Entry 8EG8 (electron microscopy, 3.30 A resolution); this record covers chains I and J of the 8 polymer chains in the assembly.

[Chain I]
Molecule: DNA-directed RNA polymerase subunit beta
Source organism: Escherichia coli
Notes: EC 2.7.7.6
UniProtKB: P0A8V4 (RPOB_ECO57); residues 1-1342 here = UniProt positions 1-1342
Amino-acid sequence (1342 residues; numbered 1 to 1342; the number before each row is that of its first residue):
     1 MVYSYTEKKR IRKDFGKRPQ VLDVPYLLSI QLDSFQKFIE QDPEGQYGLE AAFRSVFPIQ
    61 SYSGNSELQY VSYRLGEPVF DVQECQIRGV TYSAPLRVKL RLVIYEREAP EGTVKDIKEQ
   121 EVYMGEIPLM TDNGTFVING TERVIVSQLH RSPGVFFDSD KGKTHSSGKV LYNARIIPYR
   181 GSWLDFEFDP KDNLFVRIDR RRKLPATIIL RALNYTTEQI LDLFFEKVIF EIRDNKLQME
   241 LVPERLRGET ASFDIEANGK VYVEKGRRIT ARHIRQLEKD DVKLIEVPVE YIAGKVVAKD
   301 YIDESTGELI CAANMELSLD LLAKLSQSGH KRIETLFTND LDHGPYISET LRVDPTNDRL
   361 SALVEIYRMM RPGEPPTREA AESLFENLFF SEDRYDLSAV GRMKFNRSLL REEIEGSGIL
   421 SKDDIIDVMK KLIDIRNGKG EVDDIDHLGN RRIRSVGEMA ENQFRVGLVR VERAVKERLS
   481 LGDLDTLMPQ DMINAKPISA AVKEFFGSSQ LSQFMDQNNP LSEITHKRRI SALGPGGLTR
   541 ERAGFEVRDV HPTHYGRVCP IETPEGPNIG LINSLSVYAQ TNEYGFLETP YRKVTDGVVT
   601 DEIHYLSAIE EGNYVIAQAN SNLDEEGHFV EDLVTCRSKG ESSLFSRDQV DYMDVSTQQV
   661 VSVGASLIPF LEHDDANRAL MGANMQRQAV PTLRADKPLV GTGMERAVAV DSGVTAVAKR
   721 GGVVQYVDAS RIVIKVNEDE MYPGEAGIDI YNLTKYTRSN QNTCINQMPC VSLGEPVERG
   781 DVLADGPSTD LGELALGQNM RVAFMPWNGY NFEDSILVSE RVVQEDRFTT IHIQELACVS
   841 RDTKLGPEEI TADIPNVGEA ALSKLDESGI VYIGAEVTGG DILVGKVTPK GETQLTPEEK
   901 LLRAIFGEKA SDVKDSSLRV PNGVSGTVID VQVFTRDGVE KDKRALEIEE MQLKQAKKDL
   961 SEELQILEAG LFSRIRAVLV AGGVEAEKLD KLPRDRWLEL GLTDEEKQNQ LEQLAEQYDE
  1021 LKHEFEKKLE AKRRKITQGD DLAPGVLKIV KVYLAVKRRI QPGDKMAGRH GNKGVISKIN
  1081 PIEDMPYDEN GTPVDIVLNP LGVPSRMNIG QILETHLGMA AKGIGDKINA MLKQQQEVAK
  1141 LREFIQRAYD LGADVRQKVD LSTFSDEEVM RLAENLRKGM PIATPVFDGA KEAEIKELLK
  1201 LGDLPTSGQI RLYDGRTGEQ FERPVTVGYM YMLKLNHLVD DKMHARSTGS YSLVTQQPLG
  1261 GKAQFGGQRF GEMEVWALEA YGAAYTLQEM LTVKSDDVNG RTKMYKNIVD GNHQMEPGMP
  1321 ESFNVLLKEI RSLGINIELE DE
Not modelled in the structure: 1
Ligand contacts:
  - chapso (1N7), molecule 1: Gln46, Tyr47, Tyr179, Asp396, Ser398, Ala399, Val400, Arg452, Glu458, Glu461, Glu583, Tyr584
  - chapso (1N7), molecule 2: Gln725, Tyr726, Glu962, Gln965, Ile966, Ala969, Ser973
UniProt features mapped onto this chain:
  - modified residue (N6-acetyllysine): Lys1022, Lys1200

[Chain J]
Molecule: DNA-directed RNA polymerase subunit beta'
Source organism: Escherichia coli
Notes: EC 2.7.7.6
UniProtKB: C3SIA2 (C3SIA2_ECOLX); numbering as in UniProt (aligned over 1-1406)
Amino-acid sequence (1406 residues; numbered 1 to 1406; the number before each row is that of its first residue):
     1 MKDLLKFLKA QTKTEEFDAI KIALASPDMI RSWSFGEVKK PETINYRTFK PERDGLFCAR
    61 IFGPVKDYEC LCGKYKRLKH RGVICEKCGV EVTQTKVRRE RMGHIELASP TAHIWFLKSL
   121 PSRIGLLLDM PLRDIERVLY FESYVVIEGG MTNLERQQIL TEEQYLDALE EFGDEFDAKM
   181 GAEAIQALLK SMDLEQECEQ LREELNETNS ETKRKKLTKR IKLLEAFVQS GNKPEWMILT
   241 VLPVLPPDLR PLVPLDGGRF ATSDLNDLYR RVINRNNRLK RLLDLAAPDI IVRNEKRMLQ
   301 EAVDALLDNG RRGRAITGSN KRPLKSLADM IKGKQGRFRQ NLLGKRVDYS GRSVITVGPY
   361 LRLHQCGLPK KMALELFKPF IYGKLELRGL ATTIKAAKKM VEREEAVVWD ILDEVIREHP
   421 VLLNRAPTLH RLGIQAFEPV LIEGKAIQLH PLVCAAYNAD FDGDQMAVHV PLTLEAQLEA
   481 RALMMSTNNI LSPANGEPII VPSQDVVLGL YYMTRDCVNA KGEGMVLTGP KEAERLYRSG
   541 LASLHARVKV RITEYEKDAN GELVAKTSLK DTTVGRAILW MIVPKGLPYS IVNQALGKKA
   601 ISKMLNTCYR ILGLKPTVIF ADQIMYTGFA YAARSGASVG IDDMVIPEKK HEIISEAEAE
   661 VAEIQEQFQS GLVTAGERYN KVIDIWAAAN DRVSKAMMDN LQTETVINRD GQEEKQVSFN
   721 SIYMMADSGA RGSAAQIRQL AGMRGLMAKP DGSIIETPIT ANFREGLNVL QYFISTHGAR
   781 KGLADTALKT ANSGYLTRRL VDVAQDLVVT EDDCGTHEGI MMTPVIEGGD VKEPLRDRVL
   841 GRVTAEDVLK PGTADILVPR NTLLHEQWCD LLEENSVDAV KVRSVVSCDT DFGVCAHCYG
   901 RDLARGHIIN KGEAIGVIAA QSIGEPGTQL TMRTFHIGGA ASRAAAESSI QVKNKGSIKL
   961 SNVKSVVNSS GKLVITSRNT ELKLIDEFGR TKESYKVPYG AVLAKGDGEQ VAGGETVANW
  1021 DPHTMPVITE VSGFVRFTDM IDGQTITRQT DELTGLSSLV VLDSAERTAG GKDLRPALKI
  1081 VDAQGNDVLI PGTDMPAQYF LPGKAIVQLE DGVQISSGDT LARIPQESGG TKDITGGLPR
  1141 VADLFEARRP KEPAILAEIS GIVSFGKETK GKRRLVITPV DGSDPYEEMI PKWRQLNVFE
  1201 GERVERGDVI SDGPEAPHDI LRLRGVHAVT RYIVNEVQDV YRLQGVKIND KHIEVIVRQM
  1261 LRKATIVNAG SSDFLEGEQV EYSRVKIANR ELEANGKVGA TYSRDLLGIT KASLATESFI
  1321 SAASFQETTR VLTEAAVAGK RDELRGLKEN VIVGRLIPAG TGYAYHQDRM RRRAAGEAPA
  1381 APQVTAEDAS ASLAELLNAG LGGSDN
Not modelled in the structure: 1-15, 1374-1406
Bound ions: Zn2+ site 1: Cys70, Cys72, Cys85, Cys88; Mg2+: Asp460, Asp462, Asp464 (shared with 2 residues of chain R); Zn2+ site 2: Cys814, Cys888, Cys895, Cys898

[How chain I and chain J interact]
Pairs across the interface - 378 pairs, chain I then chain J:
  Ser167(I) - Ser1064(J)
  Ser167(I) - Ala1065(J)
  Gly168(I) - Ala1065(J)
  Lys169(I) - Ala1065(J)
  Arg268(I) - Thr1050(J)  hydrogen bond
  Arg272(I) - Glu1052(J)
  Phe545(I) - Leu788(J)  hydrophobic
  Phe545(I) - Lys789(J)
  Arg548(I) - Arg780(J)  hydrogen bond (backbone-side chain)
  Arg548(I) - Leu788(J)
  Asp549(I) - Pro750(J)
  Asp549(I) - His777(J)
  Val550(I) - Phe773(J)  hydrophobic
  Val550(I) - His777(J)  hydrogen bond (backbone-side chain)
  Val550(I) - Arg780(J)
  His551(I) - Phe773(J)
  Tyr555(I) - Val769(J)
  Tyr555(I) - Phe773(J)
  Pro560(I) - Phe773(J)  hydrophobic
  Pro560(I) - Thr776(J)
  Pro560(I) - Arg780(J)  hydrogen bond (backbone-side chain)
  Ile561(I) - Tyr772(J)  hydrophobic
  Ile561(I) - Thr776(J)
  Thr563(I) - Arg780(J)
  Gly566(I) - Ala787(J)
  Pro567(I) - Leu788(J)
  Ile569(I) - Arg780(J)
  Ile569(I) - Leu783(J)  hydrophobic
  Gly570(I) - Arg780(J)
  Gln618(I) - Val769(J)
  Gln618(I) - Leu770(J)
  Asn620(I) - Asn768(J)
  Thr635(I) - Leu770(J)
  Ser642(I) - Leu770(J)
  Thr657(I) - Val769(J)
  Val660(I) - Val769(J)  hydrophobic
  Val660(I) - Phe773(J)  hydrophobic
  Leu671(I) - Tyr772(J)
  Glu672(I) - Gly766(J)
  Glu672(I) - Leu767(J)
  Glu672(I) - Tyr772(J)
  His673(I) - Phe763(J)
  His673(I) - Arg764(J)
  His673(I) - Glu765(J)
  Asp674(I) - Phe763(J)
  Asp674(I) - Tyr772(J)  hydrogen bond (backbone-side chain)
  Asp675(I) - Arg744(J)  salt bridge
  Asp675(I) - Phe763(J)
  Asp675(I) - Tyr772(J)
  Asp675(I) - Gly938(J)
  Ala676(I) - Tyr772(J)
  Ala676(I) - Ser775(J)
  Ala676(I) - Ala779(J)  hydrophobic
  Asn677(I) - Ala779(J)
  Asn677(I) - Leu783(J)
  Asn677(I) - Gly938(J)
  Arg678(I) - Phe935(J)
  Ala679(I) - Tyr772(J)
  Leu680(I) - Leu783(J)  hydrophobic
  Phe804(I) - Ser638(J)  hydrogen bond (backbone-side chain)
  Met805(I) - Ala637(J)
  Pro806(I) - Asp505(J)
  Pro806(I) - Ala633(J)
  Pro806(I) - Ala637(J)
  Asn808(I) - Pro359(J)
  Asn808(I) - Phe629(J)
  Asn808(I) - Ala633(J)
  Gly809(I) - Val357(J)
  Gly809(I) - Pro359(J)
  Gly809(I) - Phe629(J)
  Tyr810(I) - Pro359(J)
  Asn811(I) - Asp505(J)
  Phe812(I) - Val357(J)  hydrophobic
  Phe812(I) - Pro451(J)
  Phe812(I) - Phe461(J)  hydrophobic
  Phe812(I) - Ser503(J)
  Phe812(I) - Gln504(J)  hydrogen bond (backbone-side chain)
  Phe812(I) - Asp505(J)
  Phe812(I) - Phe629(J)  hydrophobic
  Glu813(I) - Asp460(J)
  Glu813(I) - Phe461(J)
  Glu813(I) - Ser503(J)
  Glu813(I) - Gln504(J)
  Glu813(I) - Arg731(J)  salt bridge
  Asp814(I) - Asp460(J)
  Asp814(I) - Asp462(J)
  Ser815(I) - Val357(J)
  Ser815(I) - Phe461(J)
  Arg841(I) - Asp256(J)  salt bridge
  Lys844(I) - Phe49(J)
  Glu899(I) - Arg77(J)
  Gln1061(I) - Lys445(J)
  Gly1063(I) - Val354(J)
  Lys1065(I) - Asp462(J)
  Lys1065(I) - Gly463(J)
  Lys1073(I) - Asp462(J)  salt bridge
  Gly1074(I) - Phe461(J)
  Val1075(I) - Val354(J)  hydrophobic
  Val1075(I) - Ile355(J)
  Val1075(I) - Phe461(J)  hydrogen bond (backbone-backbone)
  Val1075(I) - Asp462(J)
  Val1075(I) - Gly463(J)
  Ile1076(I) - Thr356(J)
  Asn1099(I) - Gln504(J)
  Asn1099(I) - Asp505(J)  hydrogen bond
  Pro1100(I) - Ala637(J)
  Pro1100(I) - Ser638(J)
  Pro1100(I) - Val639(J)  hydrophobic
  Leu1101(I) - Gln504(J)
  Leu1101(I) - Asp505(J)
  Leu1101(I) - Met725(J)  hydrophobic
  Leu1101(I) - Ala730(J)  hydrophobic
  Leu1101(I) - Arg731(J)  hydrogen bond (backbone-side chain)
  Gly1102(I) - Arg731(J)
  Pro1104(I) - Met725(J)  hydrophobic
  Pro1104(I) - Gln736(J)
  Pro1104(I) - Ile737(J)  hydrophobic
  Pro1104(I) - Leu740(J)  hydrophobic
  Ser1105(I) - Arg731(J)  hydrogen bond
  Ser1105(I) - Gln736(J)  hydrogen bond (backbone-side chain)
  Ser1105(I) - His936(J)
  Arg1106(I) - Arg731(J)
  Met1107(I) - Gln736(J)
  Met1107(I) - Gln739(J)
  Met1107(I) - Leu740(J)  hydrophobic
  Met1107(I) - Phe763(J)  hydrophobic
  Met1107(I) - Ile937(J)
  Met1107(I) - Gly938(J)
  Ile1109(I) - Ile641(J)  hydrophobic
  Ile1109(I) - Met644(J)  hydrophobic
  Ile1109(I) - Leu740(J)  hydrophobic
  Ile1112(I) - Val639(J)
  Ile1112(I) - Gly640(J)
  Ile1112(I) - Ile641(J)
  Leu1113(I) - Ile641(J)  hydrophobic
  His1116(I) - Gly640(J)
  His1116(I) - Ile641(J)  hydrogen bond (side chain-backbone)
  Phe1187(I) - Leu767(J)
  Phe1187(I) - Val769(J)  hydrophobic
  Phe1187(I) - Tyr772(J)  hydrophobic
  Glu1192(I) - Ile641(J)
  Glu1192(I) - Arg764(J)  salt bridge
  Lys1196(I) - Asp642(J)  salt bridge
  Ser1207(I) - Asp642(J)
  Gln1209(I) - Val639(J)
  Gln1209(I) - Gly640(J)
  Gln1209(I) - Asp643(J)
  Glu1219(I) - Arg634(J)  salt bridge
  Phe1221(I) - Ala633(J)
  Phe1221(I) - Arg634(J)
  Glu1222(I) - Tyr512(J)
  Glu1222(I) - Arg634(J)
  Glu1222(I) - Ser635(J)
  Glu1222(I) - Gly636(J)
  Arg1223(I) - Tyr512(J)
  Arg1223(I) - Ser635(J)
  Arg1223(I) - Gly636(J)
  Arg1223(I) - Phe719(J)  hydrogen bond (side chain-backbone)
  Arg1223(I) - Asn720(J)
  Arg1223(I) - Ser721(J)  hydrogen bond
  Arg1223(I) - Met724(J)
  Val1225(I) - Gly636(J)
  Val1225(I) - Ser638(J)
  Thr1226(I) - Ser638(J)  hydrogen bond (backbone-side chain)
  Thr1226(I) - Val639(J)  hydrogen bond (side chain-backbone)
  Thr1226(I) - Gly640(J)
  Val1239(I) - Lys445(J)
  Asp1240(I) - Lys445(J)
  Lys1242(I) - Arg352(J)
  Lys1242(I) - Val354(J)
  Lys1242(I) - Gln465(J)
  Met1243(I) - Arg352(J)
  Met1243(I) - Ser353(J)
  Met1243(I) - Met372(J)  hydrophobic
  Met1243(I) - Lys445(J)
  His1244(I) - Gly351(J)
  His1244(I) - Arg352(J)  hydrogen bond (backbone-backbone)
  His1244(I) - Met372(J)
  Ala1245(I) - Ser350(J)
  Ala1245(I) - Gly351(J)
  Ala1245(I) - Met372(J)  hydrophobic
  Ala1245(I) - Glu375(J)
  Ala1245(I) - Leu376(J)  hydrophobic
  Arg1246(I) - Asp348(J)  salt bridge
  Arg1246(I) - Tyr349(J)  hydrogen bond (backbone-backbone)
  Arg1246(I) - Ser350(J)  hydrogen bond (backbone-backbone)
  Arg1246(I) - Leu376(J)
  Ser1247(I) - Asp348(J)
  Ser1247(I) - Tyr349(J)
  Ser1247(I) - Glu375(J)  hydrogen bond (side chain-backbone)
  Ser1247(I) - Leu376(J)
  Ser1247(I) - Lys378(J)
  Thr1248(I) - Tyr349(J)
  Tyr1251(I) - Asp348(J)  hydrogen bond
  Leu1253(I) - Arg99(J)  hydrogen bond (backbone-side chain)
  Leu1253(I) - Val253(J)  hydrophobic
  Val1254(I) - Arg99(J)  hydrogen bond (backbone-side chain)
  Val1254(I) - Leu249(J)
  Val1254(I) - Pro251(J)
  Val1254(I) - Arg337(J)
  Thr1255(I) - Arg99(J)
  Thr1255(I) - Arg337(J)
  Gln1256(I) - Arg99(J)
  Gln1257(I) - Asn341(J)  hydrogen bond (side chain-backbone)
  Gln1257(I) - Lys345(J)
  Gln1257(I) - Arg346(J)
  Pro1258(I) - Arg346(J)
  Pro1258(I) - Val347(J)
  Pro1258(I) - Asp348(J)
  Leu1259(I) - Arg346(J)
  Gly1260(I) - Arg346(J)
  Phe1265(I) - Glu375(J)
  Gly1267(I) - Arg346(J)  hydrogen bond (backbone-side chain)
  Gly1267(I) - Val347(J)
  Gly1267(I) - Ser350(J)
  Gln1268(I) - Arg346(J)
  Gln1268(I) - Val347(J)  hydrogen bond (backbone-backbone)
  Gln1268(I) - Ser350(J)  hydrogen bond (backbone-side chain)
  Gln1268(I) - Gly351(J)
  Gln1268(I) - Arg352(J)  hydrogen bond
  Arg1269(I) - Arg339(J)  hydrogen bond (side chain-backbone)
  Arg1269(I) - Gln340(J)  hydrogen bond (side chain-backbone)
  Arg1269(I) - Gly344(J)  hydrogen bond (side chain-backbone)
  Arg1269(I) - Lys345(J)
  Arg1269(I) - Arg346(J)
  Phe1270(I) - Gly344(J)
  Phe1270(I) - Lys345(J)  hydrogen bond (backbone-backbone)
  Phe1270(I) - Val347(J)  hydrophobic
  Phe1270(I) - Ile434(J)  hydrophobic
  Phe1270(I) - His469(J)
  Glu1272(I) - Leu343(J)
  Glu1272(I) - Lys1348(J)  salt bridge
  Met1273(I) - Thr428(J)
  Met1273(I) - Leu429(J)  hydrophobic
  Glu1274(I) - Asn424(J)  hydrogen bond
  Glu1274(I) - Ala426(J)
  Glu1274(I) - Thr428(J)
  Val1275(I) - Leu343(J)
  Trp1276(I) - Arg798(J)
  Trp1276(I) - Val801(J)
  Trp1276(I) - Val917(J)
  Trp1276(I) - Gln921(J)
  Ala1277(I) - Thr428(J)
  Ala1277(I) - Arg431(J)
  Ala1277(I) - Ile434(J)  hydrophobic
  Ala1277(I) - Gln921(J)  hydrogen bond (backbone-side chain)
  Leu1278(I) - Met484(J)  hydrophobic
  Glu1279(I) - Ala914(J)
  Glu1279(I) - Val917(J)
  Glu1279(I) - Leu1347(J)
  Glu1279(I) - Val1351(J)
  Ala1280(I) - Arg431(J)  hydrogen bond (backbone-side chain)
  Ala1280(I) - Ile918(J)
  Ala1280(I) - Gln921(J)
  Tyr1281(I) - Arg431(J)  hydrogen bond (side chain-backbone)
  Tyr1281(I) - Leu432(J)
  Tyr1281(I) - Ile434(J)  hydrogen bond (side chain-backbone)
  Tyr1281(I) - Gln435(J)
  Tyr1281(I) - Leu483(J)
  Tyr1281(I) - Met484(J)  hydrophobic
  Tyr1281(I) - Asn489(J)  hydrogen bond
  Gly1282(I) - Glu479(J)
  Gly1282(I) - Leu483(J)
  Gly1282(I) - Gly1360(J)
  Gly1282(I) - Thr1361(J)  hydrogen bond (backbone-backbone)
  Ala1283(I) - Glu479(J)
  Ala1283(I) - Leu483(J)
  Ala1283(I) - Met484(J)  hydrophobic
  Ala1284(I) - Glu479(J)  hydrogen bond (backbone-side chain)
  Ala1284(I) - Leu1356(J)  hydrophobic
  Ala1284(I) - Thr1361(J)
  Ala1284(I) - Gly1362(J)
  Tyr1285(I) - Glu475(J)
  Tyr1285(I) - Glu479(J)  hydrogen bond (backbone-side chain)
  Tyr1285(I) - Leu1356(J)
  Tyr1285(I) - Thr1361(J)
  Thr1286(I) - Ala476(J)  hydrogen bond (side chain-backbone)
  Thr1286(I) - Glu479(J)  hydrogen bond (backbone-side chain)
  Leu1287(I) - Ile1357(J)  hydrophobic
  Gln1288(I) - Arg1355(J)
  Gln1288(I) - Leu1356(J)
  Glu1289(I) - Pro471(J)
  Glu1289(I) - Leu472(J)  hydrogen bond (side chain-backbone)
  Glu1289(I) - Thr473(J)  hydrogen bond
  Glu1289(I) - Ala476(J)
  Met1290(I) - Val347(J)
  Leu1291(I) - Lys345(J)  hydrogen bond (backbone-side chain)
  Leu1291(I) - Val1351(J)
  Leu1291(I) - Gly1354(J)
  Thr1292(I) - Gly1354(J)
  Lys1294(I) - Val347(J)
  Lys1294(I) - Asp348(J)  hydrogen bond (backbone-backbone)
  Lys1294(I) - Tyr349(J)
  Lys1294(I) - Val470(J)  hydrogen bond (side chain-backbone)
  Lys1294(I) - Leu472(J)
  Ser1295(I) - Lys345(J)
  Ser1295(I) - Arg346(J)  hydrogen bond (side chain-backbone)
  Asp1296(I) - Lys345(J)  salt bridge
  Met1304(I) - Leu472(J)  hydrophobic
  Met1304(I) - Thr473(J)
  Tyr1305(I) - Tyr349(J)
  Tyr1305(I) - Pro379(J)  hydrophobic
  Tyr1305(I) - Tyr382(J)
  Tyr1305(I) - Ile394(J)
  Ile1308(I) - Pro379(J)  hydrophobic
  Ile1308(I) - Phe380(J)
  Val1309(I) - Gly383(J)
  Val1309(I) - Glu386(J)
  His1313(I) - Phe380(J)
  His1313(I) - Leu472(J)
  His1313(I) - Thr473(J)
  His1313(I) - Leu474(J)  hydrogen bond (backbone-backbone)
  His1313(I) - Gln477(J)
  Met1315(I) - Thr473(J)
  Gly1318(I) - Gly1354(J)
  Pro1320(I) - Lys345(J)
  Pro1320(I) - Val1353(J)
  Glu1321(I) - Arg99(J)  salt bridge
  Ser1322(I) - Asn341(J)  hydrogen bond (side chain-backbone)
  Ser1322(I) - Leu342(J)
  Ser1322(I) - Lys345(J)
  Phe1323(I) - Ile20(J)  hydrophobic
  Phe1323(I) - Leu342(J)
  Phe1323(I) - Ile1352(J)  hydrophobic
  Val1325(I) - Arg99(J)
  Val1325(I) - Leu249(J)  hydrophobic
  Val1325(I) - Arg337(J)
  Leu1326(I) - Arg337(J)
  Leu1326(I) - Phe338(J)  hydrophobic
  Leu1326(I) - Leu342(J)  hydrophobic
  Lys1328(I) - Glu100(J)
  Lys1328(I) - Met102(J)
  Lys1328(I) - Leu245(J)
  Lys1328(I) - Leu249(J)
  Glu1329(I) - Leu245(J)
  Glu1329(I) - Met330(J)
  Glu1329(I) - Ile331(J)
  Glu1329(I) - Arg337(J)  salt bridge
  Arg1331(I) - Trp33(J)
  Arg1331(I) - Met102(J)
  Arg1331(I) - Pro243(J)
  Ser1332(I) - Pro243(J)
  Ser1332(I) - Leu245(J)
  Ser1332(I) - Tyr269(J)
  Ser1332(I) - Leu327(J)
  Leu1333(I) - His113(J)
  Leu1333(I) - Trp115(J)  hydrophobic
  Leu1333(I) - Pro243(J)
  Leu1333(I) - Leu327(J)  hydrophobic
  Gly1334(I) - Leu24(J)
  Gly1334(I) - Ala25(J)  hydrogen bond (backbone-backbone)
  Gly1334(I) - His113(J)  hydrogen bond (backbone-side chain)
  Ile1335(I) - Ile22(J)  hydrophobic
  Ile1335(I) - Ala23(J)
  Ile1335(I) - Ala25(J)
  Ile1335(I) - Trp33(J)
  Ile1335(I) - Phe116(J)  hydrophobic
  Ile1335(I) - Ala1336(J)  hydrophobic
  Asn1336(I) - Lys21(J)
  Asn1336(I) - Ile22(J)
  Asn1336(I) - Ala23(J)  hydrogen bond (backbone-backbone)
  Asn1336(I) - Leu24(J)
  Asn1336(I) - Ala25(J)
  Asn1336(I) - Trp33(J)
  Ile1337(I) - Ile20(J)  hydrophobic
  Ile1337(I) - Lys21(J)
  Glu1338(I) - Ile20(J)
  Glu1338(I) - Lys21(J)  hydrogen bond (backbone-backbone)
  Leu1339(I) - Phe17(J)  hydrophobic
  Leu1339(I) - Ala19(J)
  Glu1340(I) - Phe17(J)
  Glu1340(I) - Ala19(J)  hydrogen bond (backbone-backbone)
  Glu1340(I) - Lys21(J)
  Glu1340(I) - Arg1341(J)  salt bridge
  Asp1341(I) - Glu16(J)
  Asp1341(I) - Asp18(J)
  Glu1342(I) - Glu16(J)
  Glu1342(I) - Asp18(J)
Other interface residues (no listed pair), chain I (170 interface residues in all): Leu341, Pro552, His554, Glu565, Asn573, Arg637, Trp807, Leu895, Pro1062, Ser1077, Val1103, Thr1217, Pro1224, Gly1249, Gly1271, Gln1314, Met1319, Ile1330
Other interface residues (no listed pair), chain J (193 interface residues in all): Met29, Leu239, Val244, Pro246, Asp248, Leu307, Tyr360, Lys371, Leu422, His430, Ala446, Cys454, Ala467, Leu508, Tyr537, Arg538, Ala630, Ala632, Ile722, Gly732, Lys749, Ala784, Glu913, Asp1042, Gly1043, Phe1319, Leu1332

[Overview]
Chain I and chain J form an interface of 170 and 193 residues respectively, with 57 hydrogen bonds and 13 salt
bridges. Polar contacts include Asp675(I)-Arg744(J), Glu813(I)-Arg731(J) and Arg841(I)-Asp256(J). Bound to
chain I: chapso. Asp460(J), Asp462(J) and Asp464(J) coordinate Mg2+.
Chain I is DNA-directed RNA polymerase subunit beta and chain J is DNA-directed RNA polymerase subunit beta',
both from Escherichia coli; the structure, Cryo-EM structure of consensus elemental paused elongation complex
with a folded TL, was determined by electron microscopy together with 8EG7, 8EGB, 8EH8, 8EH9, 8EHA, 8EHF and
8EHI from the same study.
